Entry 5K9M (X-ray diffraction, 1.50 A resolution); this record covers chain A.

== Chain A ==
Protein: PriB Prenyltransferase
From: Streptomyces sp. RM-5-8
Chain sequence (405 residues; row label = number of the first residue in the row):
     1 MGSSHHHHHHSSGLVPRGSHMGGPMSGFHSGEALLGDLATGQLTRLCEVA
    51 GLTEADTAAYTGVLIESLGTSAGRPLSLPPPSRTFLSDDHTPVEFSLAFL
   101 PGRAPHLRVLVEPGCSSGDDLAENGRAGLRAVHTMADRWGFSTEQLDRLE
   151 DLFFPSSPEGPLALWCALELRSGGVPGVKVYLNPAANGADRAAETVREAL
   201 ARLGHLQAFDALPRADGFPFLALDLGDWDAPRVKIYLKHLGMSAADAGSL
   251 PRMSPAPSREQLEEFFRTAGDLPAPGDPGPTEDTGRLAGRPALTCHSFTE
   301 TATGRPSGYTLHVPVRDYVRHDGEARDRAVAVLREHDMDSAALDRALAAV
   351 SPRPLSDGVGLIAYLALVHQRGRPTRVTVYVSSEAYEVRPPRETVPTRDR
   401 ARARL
Unresolved in the structure: 1-32, 274-284, 397-405
Residues lining bound ligands: pyrophosphate (POP): R108, E169, K179, Y181, R232, K234, Y236, H312, R376, T378, Y380
From the paper describing this entry:
  - catalytic residues: H312 (proposed by the authors, not directly observed)

== Overview ==
Chain A binds pyrophosphate. The paper reports the catalytic residue H312.
Chain A is PriB Prenyltransferase (Streptomyces sp. RM-5-8); the structure, Crystal Structure of PriB Binary
Complex with Product Diphosphate, was determined by X-ray diffraction (same publication as 5JXM and 5INJ).
